7NUS - chains A and D; structure by X-ray diffraction, 1.45 A resolution.

== Chain A ==
Protein: E3 ubiquitin-protein ligase Mdm2
Source organism: Homo sapiens
Notes: EC 2.3.2.27; fragment: N-terminal domain, p53 binding domain
UniProt: Q00987 (MDM2_HUMAN); residues 17-111 here = UniProt positions 17-111
Chain sequence (96 residues; row label = number of the first residue in the row):
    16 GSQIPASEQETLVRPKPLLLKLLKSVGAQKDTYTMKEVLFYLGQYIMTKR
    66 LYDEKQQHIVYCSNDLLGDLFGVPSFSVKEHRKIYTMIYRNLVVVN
Disordered / not traced: 16-25
Differences from the reference sequence: expression tag (16)
Swiss-Prot annotation at these positions:
  - mutagenesis: Gly58 (G58A: No effect on its ability to induce apoptosis)
What the authors report for this chain:
  - specificity-determining residues: His96 (proposed by the authors, not directly observed)

== Chain D ==
Protein: p53/MDM2 macrocyclic peptide inhibitor
Chain sequence (15 residues; row label = number of the first residue in the row):
     1 FSDXSSVPNXXRNXX
Covalent attachments: covalent link Phe1-CCS_14
Modified / non-standard residues: 5JP (N-methyl-L-serine) at position 4, BIF ((R)-2-amino-3-(4-phenylcyclohexyl)propanoic acid) at position 10, BIF ((R)-2-amino-3-(4-phenylcyclohexyl)propanoic acid) at position 11, CCS (carboxymethylated cysteine) at position 14, GM1 (aminomethylamide) at position 15
What the authors report for this chain:
  - contacts within the chain: Pro8-Arg12 (backbone contact)

== Chain A / chain D interface ==
Contacting residue pairs (35; chain A residue first):
  Lys51(A) with Phe1(D); GM1_15(D)
  Leu54(A) with Phe1(D), hydrophobic; BIF_10(D); BIF_11(D)
  Phe55(A) with Phe1(D); CCS_14(D)
  Leu57(A) with BIF_11(D)
  Gly58(A) with BIF_11(D)
  Ile61(A) with Val7(D), hydrophobic; BIF_11(D)
  Met62(A) with Val7(D), hydrophobic; BIF_11(D)
  Tyr67(A) with Val7(D), hydrophobic; Pro8(D)
  Gln72(A) with Ser6(D); Val7(D), hydrogen bond (backbone-backbone); Pro8(D)
  His73(A) with 5JP_4(D); Ser5(D); Ser6(D)
  Val75(A) with Val7(D), hydrophobic
  Phe91(A) with BIF_11(D)
  Val93(A) with 5JP_4(D); Val7(D), hydrophobic; BIF_10(D); BIF_11(D)
  Lys94(A) with 5JP_4(D), hydrogen bond (side chain-backbone); Ser5(D)
  His96(A) with Phe1(D); 5JP_4(D); BIF_10(D)
  Ile99(A) with BIF_10(D); BIF_11(D)
  Tyr100(A) with BIF_10(D)
Other interface residues (no listed pair), chain A (18 interface residues in all): Ile103
The authors on this interface:
  - residue pairs: Gln72(A)-Val7(D) (backbone contact)
  - interface residues, chain A: His96(A)
  - interface residues, chain D: Val7(D)

== Summary ==
The interface between chain A and chain D involves 18 residues on one side and 10 on the other, with 2
hydrogen bonds. Polar contacts include Lys94(A)-5JP_4(D) and Gln72(A)-Val7(D). The authors report a backbone
contact between Gln72(A) and Val7(D). The paper reports interface residues His96(A) and Val7(D); the
specificity determinant His96(A).
Here chain A is E3 ubiquitin-protein ligase Mdm2 (Homo sapiens) and chain D is p53/MDM2 macrocyclic peptide
inhibitor. Entry 7NUS (X-RAY STRUCTURE OF HDM2/CMR19 AT 1.45A: Discovery, X-ray structure and CPP-conjugation
enabled uptake of p53/MDM2 macrocyclic ...) was determined by X-ray diffraction.
